PDB entry 8JGC | electron microscopy, 3.44 A resolution | chain A

# Chain A
Protein: LOV domain-containing protein, 2-dehydro-3-deoxyphosphogluconate aldolase/4-hydroxy-2-oxoglutarate aldolase
From: Aegilops tauschii subsp. strangulata
Reference sequence: chimeric construct of A0A453KFI0, Q9WXS1: residues -157 to -18 from A0A453KFI0 (A0A453KFI0_AEGTS) positions 42-181 (UniProt number = residue number + 199); residues 1-205 from Q9WXS1 positions 1-205 (same numbers)
Amino-acid sequence (378 residues; numbered -163 to 214; the number before each row is that of its first residue; numbers below 1 keep their minus sign (Met-163 is residue -163)):
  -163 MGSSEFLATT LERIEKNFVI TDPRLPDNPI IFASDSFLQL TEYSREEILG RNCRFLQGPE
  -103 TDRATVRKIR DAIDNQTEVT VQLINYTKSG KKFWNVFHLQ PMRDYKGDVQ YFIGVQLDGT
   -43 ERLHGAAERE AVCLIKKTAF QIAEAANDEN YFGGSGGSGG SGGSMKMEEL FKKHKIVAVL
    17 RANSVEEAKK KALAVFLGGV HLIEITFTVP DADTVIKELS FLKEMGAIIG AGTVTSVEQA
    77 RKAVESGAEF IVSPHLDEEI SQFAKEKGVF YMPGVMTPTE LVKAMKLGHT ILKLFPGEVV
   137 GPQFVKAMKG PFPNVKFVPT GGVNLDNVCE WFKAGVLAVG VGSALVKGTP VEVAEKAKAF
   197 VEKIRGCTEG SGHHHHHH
Not modelled in the structure: -163 to 1, 204-214
Sequence notes: initiating methionine (-163); expression tag (-162 to -158, 206-214); conflict Ala-100 (Asp99 in A0A453KFI0), Val-68 (Leu131 in A0A453KFI0), Tyr-59 (Gln140 in A0A453KFI0), Arg-42 (His157 in A0A453KFI0), Leu-41 (Val158 in A0A453KFI0), His-40 (Arg159 in A0A453KFI0), Gly-39 (Asp160 in A0A453KFI0), Arg-35 (Lys164 in A0A453KFI0), Ala-33 (Gly166 in A0A453KFI0), Cys-31 (Met168 in A0A453KFI0), Phe-24 (Glu175 in A0A453KFI0), Gln-23 (Asn176 in A0A453KFI0), Ala-21 (Asp178 in A0A453KFI0), Lys26 (Glu in Q9WXS1), Leu33 (Glu in Q9WXS1), Met61 (Lys in Q9WXS1), Ala76 (Cys in Q9WXS1), Ala100 (Cys in Q9WXS1), Val187 (Asp in Q9WXS1), Ala190 (Arg in Q9WXS1); linker (-17 to 0)
Cystine bridges: Cys165-Cys203

# Summary
Chain A is LOV domain-containing protein, 2-dehydro-3-deoxyphosphogluconate aldolase/4-hydroxy-2-oxoglutarate
aldolase (Aegilops tauschii subsp. strangulata); the structure, Cryo-EM structure of Mi3 fused with LOV2, was
determined by electron microscopy (same publication as 8JGA).
